PDB entry 7YFW | electron microscopy, 3.96 A resolution | chains a and c of the 3 polymer chains in the assembly

== Chain a (and c) ==
Molecule: Pam3 fiber proreins
Source organism: uncultured cyanophage
Notes: chain c of this document is another copy of the same molecule, construct and numbering; everything in this record applies to it too
Amino-acid sequence (280 residues; row label = number of the first residue in the row):
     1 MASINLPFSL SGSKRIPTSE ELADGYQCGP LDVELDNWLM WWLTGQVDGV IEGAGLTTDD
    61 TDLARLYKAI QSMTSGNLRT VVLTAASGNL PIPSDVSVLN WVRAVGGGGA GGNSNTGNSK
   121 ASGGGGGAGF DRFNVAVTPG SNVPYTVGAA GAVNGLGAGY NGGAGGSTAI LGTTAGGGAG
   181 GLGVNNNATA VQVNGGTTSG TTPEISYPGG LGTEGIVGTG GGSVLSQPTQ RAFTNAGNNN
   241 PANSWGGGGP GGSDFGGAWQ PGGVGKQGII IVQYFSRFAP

== How chain a and chain c interact ==
Residue-residue contacts - 83 pairs, chain a then chain c:
  I16(a) with I4(c), hydrophobic; D60(c)
  L22(a) with I4(c); N5(c); L6(c), hydrophobic; P7(c); F8(c); S9(c)
  A23(a) with S9(c); L10(c)
  D24(a) with F8(c); S9(c)
  G25(a) with F8(c); N37(c)
  Y26(a) with F8(c), hydrophobic; V33(c), hydrophobic; D36(c); N37(c), hydrogen bond (backbone-side chain)
  W38(a) with I4(c), hydrophobic; L6(c), hydrophobic; D60(c)
  L39(a) with F8(c), hydrophobic; M40(c), hydrophobic
  M40(a) with M40(c), hydrophobic
  W41(a) with D60(c); L63(c), hydrophobic
  W42(a) with L6(c), hydrophobic; T44(c); V47(c), hydrophobic; T58(c); D59(c), hydrogen bond (side chain-backbone); D60(c)
  L43(a) with L43(c), hydrophobic; V47(c), hydrophobic
  G45(a) with L63(c)
  Q46(a) with I51(c); L63(c); A64(c); R65(c); K68(c)
  G49(a) with Y67(c)
  V50(a) with Y67(c); K68(c)
  G53(a) with Y67(c)
  K68(a) with K68(c)
  M73(a) with I70(c), hydrophobic; Q71(c); T74(c)
  D95(a) with Y67(c)
  V98(a) with S75(c); G76(c)
  N100(a) with S75(c); L78(c)
  F133(a) with T80(c); W101(c), hydrophobic; Q273(c)
  N134(a) with L78(c), hydrogen bond (side chain-backbone); R79(c)
  V191(a) with T234(c)
  Q192(a) with N240(c), hydrogen bond
  E204(a) with T80(c); V82(c)
  I205(a) with L225(c), hydrophobic; W245(c); I269(c), hydrophobic; I271(c), hydrophobic
  S206(a) with S244(c)
  Y207(a) with L225(c), hydrophobic
  P208(a) with N243(c); S244(c)
  L211(a) with N240(c)
  T213(a) with Q230(c)
  E214(a) with R231(c); A232(c); F233(c), hydrogen bond (side chain-backbone)
  I216(a) with F233(c), hydrophobic
  V217(a) with Q230(c)
  G222(a) with Q227(c)
  S223(a) with Q227(c), hydrogen bond (backbone-side chain)
  S226(a) with Q227(c), hydrogen bond (backbone-side chain)
  P228(a) with Q227(c)
  F275(a) with Q71(c)
  R277(a) with Y67(c), hydrogen bond
Also at the interface, not in a pair above, chain a (48 interface residues in all): P17, E21, I70, T74, T219, Q227
Also at the interface, not in a pair above, chain c (52 interface residues in all): M1, G12, T61, N77, V217

== Summary ==
48 residues of chain a face 52 of chain c across their interface, with 8 hydrogen bonds. Polar pairs include
Y26(a)-N37(c), W42(a)-D59(c) and N134(a)-L78(c).
Chain a and chain c are both Pam3 fiber proreins (uncultured cyanophage); the structure, Cyanophage Pam3
fiber, was determined by electron microscopy, deposited together with 8HDR, 7YFZ, 8HDS and 8HDW.
